8XA3 - chains P and U of the 18 polymer chains in the assembly; structure by electron microscopy, 3.70 A resolution.

# Chain P
Protein: Tri2B
Source organism: Human alphaherpesvirus 3
Chain sequence (263 residues; row label = number of the first residue in the row; note: 50 numbers in that range are skipped by the numbering (no residue carries them; nothing is unmodelled there)):
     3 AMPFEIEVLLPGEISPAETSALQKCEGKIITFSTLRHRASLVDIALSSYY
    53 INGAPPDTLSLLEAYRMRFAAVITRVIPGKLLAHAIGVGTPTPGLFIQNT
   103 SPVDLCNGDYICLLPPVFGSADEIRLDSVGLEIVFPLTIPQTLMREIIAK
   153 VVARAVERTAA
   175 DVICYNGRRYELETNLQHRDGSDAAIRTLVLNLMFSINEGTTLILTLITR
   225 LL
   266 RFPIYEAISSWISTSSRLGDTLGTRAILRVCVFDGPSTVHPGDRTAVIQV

# Chain U
Protein: Tri1
Source organism: Human alphaherpesvirus 3
Chain sequence (392 residues; each row starts with the number of its first residue; note: 77 numbers in that range are skipped by the numbering (no residue carries them; nothing is unmodelled there)):
     9 SIQVTPRSIVINRMNNIQINPTSIGNPNNGLHMTYNNAAAAAAAAAAAAA
    59 AAAAAAAAAAAAAAAAAAASIQVTPRSIVINRMNNIQINPTSIGNPQVTI
   109 RLPLNNFKSTTQLIQQVSLTDFFRPDIEHAGSTVLILRHPTDLPALARHR
   159 APPGRQTERLAEAWGQLLEAS
   192 RAYVTSLSFIAACRAEEYTDKQAAEANRTAIVSAYGCSRMGARLIRFSEC
   242 LRAMVQCHVFPHRFISFFGSLLEYTIQDNLCNITAVAKGPQEAARTDKTS
   292 TRRVTANIPACVFWDVDKDLHLSADGLKHVFLVFVYTQRRQREGVRLHLA
   342 LSQLNEQCFGRGIGFLLGARI
   428 CMYAAYTLIGTIPSESVRYTRRMERFGGYNVPTIWLEGVVWGGTNTWNEC

# Chain P / chain U interface
Contacting residue pairs (26; chain P residue first):
  F6(P) - L318(U)  hydrophobic
  T36(P) - Q344(U)
  L37(P) - G317(U)
  L37(P) - L318(U)
  R38(P) - D316(U)  salt bridge
  R38(P) - E442(U)
  H39(P) - E442(U)  hydrogen bond (backbone-side chain)
  R68(P) - N346(U)
  R68(P) - Q348(U)  hydrogen bond
  R68(P) - C349(U)  hydrogen bond (backbone-side chain)
  M69(P) - N346(U)
  M69(P) - C349(U)  hydrophobic
  M69(P) - R352(U)
  R70(P) - N346(U)
  F71(P) - H320(U)
  F71(P) - Q344(U)
  F71(P) - N346(U)
  V90(P) - L318(U)  hydrophobic
  F209(P) - C428(U)  hydrophobic
  R266(P) - R163(U)  hydrogen bond (backbone-side chain)
  F267(P) - R163(U)
  R282(P) - E476(U)
  R282(P) - C477(U)
  D285(P) - Q348(U)  hydrogen bond (backbone-side chain)
  T286(P) - Q348(U)
  R290(P) - N346(U)
Interface residues without a listed pair, chain P (19 interface residues in all): E65, P268
Interface residues without a listed pair, chain U (18 interface residues in all): G162, H249, S314, P440

# In short
19 residues of chain P face 18 of chain U across their interface, with 5 hydrogen bonds and 1 salt bridge.
Polar pairs include R38(P)-D316(U), H39(P)-E442(U) and R68(P)-Q348(U).
Here chain P is Tri2B and chain U is Tri1, both from Human alphaherpesvirus 3. Entry 8XA3 (C-hexon capsomer of
the VZV B-Capsid) was determined by electron microscopy (same publication as 8X9W, 8X9X, 8X9Y, 8X9Z, 8XA0,
8XA1 and 8XA2).
